PDB entry 3PXS | X-ray diffraction, 2.22 A resolution | chains B and E of the 6 polymer chains in the assembly

Chain B:
Protein: Methylamine utilization protein MauG
Source organism: Paracoccus denitrificans
Notes: EC 1.-.-.-
Reference sequence: Q51658 (MAUG_PARDP); residues 1-367 here correspond to UniProt positions 21-387 (UniProt number = residue number + 20)
Sequence (373 residues; each row starts with the number of its first residue):
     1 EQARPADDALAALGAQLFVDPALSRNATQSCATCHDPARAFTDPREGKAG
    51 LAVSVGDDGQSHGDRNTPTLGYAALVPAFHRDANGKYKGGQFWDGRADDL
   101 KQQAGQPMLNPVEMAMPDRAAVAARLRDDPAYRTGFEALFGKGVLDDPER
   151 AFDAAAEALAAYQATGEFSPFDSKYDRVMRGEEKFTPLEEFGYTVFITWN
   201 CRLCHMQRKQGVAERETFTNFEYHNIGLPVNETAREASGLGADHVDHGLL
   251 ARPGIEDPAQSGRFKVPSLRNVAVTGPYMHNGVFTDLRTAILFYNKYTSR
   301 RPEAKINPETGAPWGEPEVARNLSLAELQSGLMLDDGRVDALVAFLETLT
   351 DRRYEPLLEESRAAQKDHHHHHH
Unresolved in the structure: 1-5, 361-373
Differences from the reference sequence: expression tag (368-373)
Bound ions: heme c Fe site 1 near His-35 (its only coordinating residue here); Ca2+: Asn-66, Thr-275, Pro-277; heme c Fe site 2: His-205, Tyr-294; Na+ site 1: Asn-231, Thr-233; Na+ site 2: Leu-250, Arg-252, Ile-255
Residues lining bound ligands:
  - heme c (HEC), molecule 1: Gln-29, Ser-30, Cys-31, Cys-34, His-35, Arg-45, Ser-54, Val-55, Gly-56, Arg-65, Asn-66, Thr-67, Pro-68, Thr-69, Leu-70, Gln-91, Phe-92, Trp-93, Arg-96, Leu-100, Gln-103, Ala-104, Pro-107, Met-108, Glu-113, Met-114, Leu-159, Gln-163, Lys-265
  - heme c (HEC), molecule 2: Trp-93, Asn-200, Cys-201, Cys-204, His-205, His-224, Ile-226, Leu-228, Phe-264, Lys-265, Val-266, Pro-267, Leu-269, Val-272, Tyr-278, Met-279, His-280, Leu-287, Ala-290, Ile-291, Tyr-294, Ser-324, Glu-327, Leu-328, Leu-334, Leu-342, Leu-346
Swiss-Prot annotation at these positions:
  - binding site (heme c): Cys-31, Cys-34, His-35, Cys-201, Cys-204, His-205, His-280
What the authors report for this chain:
  - binding site for heme c: Phe-92, Gln-103, Pro-107, Glu-113
  - mutagenesis - Y294H: abolished catalytic activity (citing earlier work)
  - catalytic residues: Gln-103, Pro-107, Glu-113 (proposed by the authors, not directly observed)

Chain E:
Protein: Methylamine dehydrogenase light chain
Source organism: Paracoccus denitrificans
Notes: EC 1.4.99.3
Reference sequence: P22619 (DHML_PARDE); residues 1-131 here correspond to UniProt positions 58-188 (UniProt number = residue number + 57)
Sequence (137 residues; each row starts with the number of its first residue):
     1 ADAPAGTDPRAKWVPQDNDIQACDYWRHCSIDGNICDCSGGSLTNCPPGT
    51 KLATASWVASCYNPTDGQSYLIAYRDCCGYNVSGRCPCLNTEGELPVYRP
   101 EFANDIIWCFGAEDDAMTYHCTISPIVGKASHHHHHH
Unresolved in the structure: 1-6, 132-137
Differences from the reference sequence: expression tag (132-137)
Modified positions: Trp-57 (7-hydroxy-l-tryptophan; 0AF)
Disulfides: Cys-23/Cys-88, Cys-29/Cys-61, Cys-36/Cys-121, Cys-38/Cys-86, Cys-46/Cys-77, Cys-78/Cys-109
Swiss-Prot annotation at these positions:
  - modified residue: Trp-57 (Tryptophylquinone)
  - cross-link: Trp-57 to Trp-108 (Tryptophan tryptophylquinone (Trp-Trp))
What the authors report for this chain:
  - post-translational modification sites: Trp-57, Trp-108 (citing earlier work)

How chain B and chain E interact:
Pairs across the interface - 31 pairs, chain B then chain E:
  Val-178(B) / Ser-131(E)
  Met-179(B) / Ser-131(E)
  Glu-190(B) / Ser-131(E)
  Phe-191(B) / Glu-101(E)
  Tyr-193(B) / Leu-71(E)
  Tyr-193(B) / Lys-129(E)
  Thr-194(B) / Val-58(E)
  Thr-194(B) / Glu-101(E)
  Thr-194(B) / Phe-102(E)
  Ile-197(B) / Leu-71(E)  hydrophobic
  Thr-198(B) / Ser-56(E)  hydrogen bond (backbone-side chain)
  Thr-198(B) / Val-58(E)
  Thr-198(B) / Glu-101(E)
  Trp-199(B) / Glu-101(E)  hydrogen bond
  Arg-202(B) / Thr-54(E)  hydrogen bond (side chain-backbone)
  Arg-202(B) / Arg-75(E)
  Met-206(B) / Val-127(E)
  Gln-210(B) / Thr-44(E)  hydrogen bond
  Gln-210(B) / Ile-126(E)
  Gly-211(B) / Ile-126(E)  hydrogen bond (backbone-backbone)
  Gly-211(B) / Val-127(E)
  Val-212(B) / Tyr-70(E)  hydrophobic
  Val-212(B) / Gly-128(E)
  Val-212(B) / Lys-129(E)
  Ala-326(B) / Thr-54(E)
  Gln-329(B) / Gly-111(E)
  Ser-330(B) / Phe-110(E)
  Ser-330(B) / Gly-111(E)  hydrogen bond (backbone-backbone)
  Leu-332(B) / Phe-110(E)  hydrophobic
  Arg-338(B) / Pro-100(E)
  Arg-338(B) / Glu-101(E)  salt bridge
Other interface residues (no listed pair), chain B (21 interface residues in all): Val-195, Leu-203
Other interface residues (no listed pair), chain E (22 interface residues in all): Arg-27, Ala-55, Ala-73, Trp-108, Pro-125

Overview:
Chain B and chain E form an interface of 21 and 22 residues respectively, with 6 hydrogen bonds and 1 salt
bridge. Among the polar pairs are Arg-338(B)/Glu-101(E), Thr-198(B)/Ser-56(E) and Trp-199(B)/Glu-101(E). Bound
to chain B: heme c. The paper reports catalytic residues Gln-103(B), Pro-107(B) and Glu-113(B); Y294H of chain
B abolishes catalytic activity.
Chain B is Methylamine utilization protein MauG and chain E is Methylamine dehydrogenase light chain, both
from Paracoccus denitrificans; the structure, Crystal Structure of Diferrous MauG in Complex with
Pre-Methylamine Dehydrogenase:, was determined by X-ray diffraction (same publication as 3PXT and 3PXW).
